PDB entry 5B5M | X-ray diffraction, 3.30 A resolution | chains K and O of the 36 polymer chains in the assembly

# Chain K (and O)
Protein: LH1 alpha polypeptide
From: Thermochromatium tepidum
Notes: chain O of this document is another copy of the same molecule, construct and numbering; everything in this record applies to it too
Reference sequence: D2Z0P2 (D2Z0P2_THETI); residue numbers follow UniProt; this construct covers 1-61
Amino-acid sequence (61 residues; row label = number of the first residue in the row):
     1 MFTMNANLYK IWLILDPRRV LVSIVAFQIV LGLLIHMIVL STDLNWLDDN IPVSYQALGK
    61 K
Disordered / not traced: 1
Bound ions: Sr2+: Asp49 (shared with Gln56(O) of chain O)
Small-molecule neighbours:
  - bacteriochlorophyll a (BCL), molecule 1: Gln28, Ile29, Gly32, His36, Val39, Leu44, Trp46
  - bacteriochlorophyll a (BCL), molecule 2: Gln28, Leu31, Gly32, Ile35, His36, Val39
  - spirilloxanthin (CRT), molecule 1: Leu8, Lys10, Ile11, Ile14
  - spirilloxanthin (CRT), molecule 2: Leu21, Ile24, Phe27, Gln28, Leu31, Leu34, Ile35, Ile38
  - spirilloxanthin (CRT), molecule 3: Ile29, Leu33, His36, Met37, Leu40

# Chain K / chain O interface
Residue-residue contacts (21; chain K residue first):
  Ile14(K) with Arg18(O)
  Leu15(K) with Val22(O), hydrophobic
  Phe27(K) with Ile29(O), hydrophobic
  Ile38(K) with Leu47(O), hydrophobic
  Ser41(K) with Asp48(O)
  Thr42(K) with Leu47(O); Asp48(O)
  Asp43(K) with Leu47(O); Asp48(O); Asn50(O), hydrogen bond (side chain-backbone); Ile51(O); Ser54(O); Tyr55(O), hydrogen bond (side chain-backbone); Gln56(O)
  Leu44(K) with Leu47(O), hydrophobic; Ile51(O); Tyr55(O), hydrophobic
  Asn50(K) with Lys61(O)
  Ile51(K) with Gly59(O)
  Pro52(K) with Lys60(O)
  Ser54(K) with Lys61(O)
Interface residues without a listed pair, chain K (16 interface residues in all): Ile11, Asn45, Asp49, Val53
Interface residues without a listed pair, chain O (16 interface residues in all): Leu21, Asp49, Val53

# Overview
The chain K/chain O interface involves 16 residues from each chain, with 2 hydrogen bonds. Polar pairs include
Asp43(K)-Asn50(O) and Asp43(K)-Tyr55(O). Bound to chain K: 3 copies of spirilloxanthin and bacteriochlorophyll
a.
Chain K and chain O are both LH1 alpha polypeptide (Thermochromatium tepidum); the structure, Crystal
structure of the Sr-substituted LH1-RC complex from Tch. tepidum, was determined by X-ray diffraction together
with 5B5N from the same study.
